6E8N - chains A and B; structure by X-ray diffraction, 3.20 A resolution.

Chain A (and B):
Protein: Mammalian ependymin-related protein 1
Organism: Homo sapiens
Notes: chain B of this document is another copy of the same molecule, construct and numbering; everything in this record applies to it too
UniProt: Q9UM22 (EPDR1_HUMAN); numbering as in UniProt (aligned over 38-224)
Amino-acid sequence (194 residues; each row starts with the number of its first residue):
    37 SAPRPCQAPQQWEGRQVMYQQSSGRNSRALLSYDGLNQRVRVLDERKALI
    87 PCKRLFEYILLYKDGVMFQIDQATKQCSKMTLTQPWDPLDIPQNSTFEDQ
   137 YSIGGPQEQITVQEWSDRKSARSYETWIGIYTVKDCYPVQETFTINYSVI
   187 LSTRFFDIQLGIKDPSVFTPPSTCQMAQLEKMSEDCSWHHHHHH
Disordered / not traced: 37, 223-230 (chain B: 156-159, 223-230)
Disulfide bonds: Cys-42/Cys-172, Cys-88/Cys-222, Cys-113/Cys-210
Differences from the reference sequence: expression tag (37, 225-230)
Ligand contacts: nonaethylene glycol (2PE): Gln-52, Met-54, Gln-56, Leu-67, Val-76, Tyr-94, Tyr-98, Gln-120, Trp-122, Asp-123, Leu-125, Glu-161, Phe-179
Swiss-Prot annotation at these positions:
  - glycosylation (N-linked (GlcNAc...) asparagine): Asn-130, Asn-182
From the paper describing this entry:
  - post-translational modification sites: Asn-130
  - binding site for nonaethylene glycol: Met-54, Leu-67, Val-76, Val-78, Tyr-94, Tyr-98, Trp-122, Leu-125, Phe-179, Ile-181, Ile-186
  - conformationally variable residues (order/disorder transition): Cys-88, Cys-222

How chain A and chain B interact:
Residue-residue contacts (72; chain A residue first):
  Arg-51(A) / Asp-135(B)  salt bridge
  Arg-51(A) / Gln-136(B)  hydrogen bond (side chain-backbone)
  Arg-51(A) / Tyr-137(B)
  Tyr-55(A) / Tyr-55(B)  hydrogen bond
  Tyr-55(A) / Gln-57(B)
  Tyr-55(A) / Val-185(B)  hydrophobic
  Gln-57(A) / Tyr-55(B)
  Ser-59(A) / Ser-184(B)  hydrogen bond (backbone-side chain)
  Gly-60(A) / Ser-184(B)  hydrogen bond (backbone-side chain)
  Gly-60(A) / Val-185(B)  hydrogen bond (backbone-backbone)
  Arg-61(A) / Tyr-183(B)  hydrogen bond (side chain-backbone)
  Arg-61(A) / Ser-184(B)
  Arg-64(A) / Asp-135(B)  salt bridge
  Arg-64(A) / Tyr-137(B)
  Lys-83(A) / Tyr-137(B)
  Lys-83(A) / Glu-150(B)  salt bridge
  Ile-86(A) / Tyr-183(B)
  Asp-135(A) / Arg-51(B)  salt bridge
  Asp-135(A) / Lys-83(B)  salt bridge
  Gln-136(A) / Arg-51(B)  hydrogen bond (backbone-side chain)
  Tyr-137(A) / Arg-51(B)
  Tyr-137(A) / Val-53(B)
  Tyr-137(A) / Lys-83(B)  hydrogen bond
  Tyr-137(A) / Phe-192(B)  hydrophobic
  Tyr-137(A) / Asp-193(B)
  Ser-138(A) / Phe-192(B)
  Ser-138(A) / Asp-193(B)  hydrogen bond (backbone-backbone)
  Gly-140(A) / Thr-168(B)
  Gly-140(A) / Tyr-173(B)
  Gly-141(A) / Tyr-173(B)
  Pro-142(A) / Asp-171(B)
  Pro-142(A) / Tyr-173(B)
  Pro-142(A) / Ile-194(B)
  Glu-144(A) / Ile-146(B)
  Glu-144(A) / Thr-168(B)  hydrogen bond
  Glu-144(A) / Val-169(B)
  Glu-144(A) / Lys-170(B)  hydrogen bond (side chain-backbone)
  Glu-144(A) / Asp-171(B)  hydrogen bond (side chain-backbone)
  Glu-144(A) / Cys-172(B)
  Glu-144(A) / Tyr-173(B)
  Gln-145(A) / Ile-146(B)
  Ile-146(A) / Glu-144(B)
  Ile-146(A) / Gln-145(B)
  Glu-150(A) / Arg-64(B)  salt bridge
  Ile-164(A) / Arg-64(B)
  Ile-166(A) / Arg-190(B)
  Thr-168(A) / Gly-140(B)
  Thr-168(A) / Glu-144(B)
  Lys-170(A) / Gln-143(B)
  Lys-170(A) / Glu-144(B)  hydrogen bond (backbone-side chain)
  Asp-171(A) / Gln-143(B)
  Asp-171(A) / Glu-144(B)  hydrogen bond (backbone-side chain)
  Tyr-173(A) / Gly-140(B)
  Tyr-173(A) / Gly-141(B)
  Tyr-173(A) / Pro-142(B)
  Tyr-173(A) / Gln-143(B)
  Gln-176(A) / Arg-190(B)  hydrogen bond
  Tyr-183(A) / Arg-61(B)
  Tyr-183(A) / Ile-86(B)  hydrophobic
  Ser-184(A) / Ser-59(B)  hydrogen bond (side chain-backbone)
  Ser-184(A) / Gly-60(B)  hydrogen bond (side chain-backbone)
  Ser-184(A) / Arg-61(B)
  Val-185(A) / Tyr-55(B)  hydrophobic
  Val-185(A) / Gly-60(B)  hydrogen bond (backbone-backbone)
  Arg-190(A) / Ile-166(B)
  Arg-190(A) / Gln-176(B)  hydrogen bond
  Phe-192(A) / Tyr-137(B)  hydrophobic
  Phe-192(A) / Ser-138(B)
  Asp-193(A) / Tyr-137(B)
  Asp-193(A) / Ser-138(B)  hydrogen bond (backbone-backbone)
  Ile-194(A) / Gly-140(B)
  Ile-194(A) / Pro-142(B)
Interface residues without a listed pair, chain A (43 interface residues in all): Val-53, Asn-62, Ile-139, Thr-147, Val-169, Cys-172, Val-175, Phe-191, Leu-196
Interface residues without a listed pair, chain B (42 interface residues in all): Asn-62, Ile-139, Thr-147, Val-175, Phe-191

Summary:
43 residues of chain A face 42 of chain B across their interface, with 20 hydrogen bonds and 6 salt bridges.
Polar pairs include Arg-51(A)/Asp-135(B), Arg-64(A)/Asp-135(B) and Lys-83(A)/Glu-150(B). Chain A binds
nonaethylene glycol. The paper reports a binding site for nonaethylene glycol at Met-54(A), Leu-67(A) and
Val-76(A) among others; a modification site at Asn-130(A).
Both chains are Mammalian ependymin-related protein 1 (Homo sapiens). Entry 6E8N (Crystal structure of
glycosylated human EPDR1) was determined by X-ray diffraction (same publication as 6E7O).
